1T0F - chains A and C; structure by X-ray diffraction, 1.85 A resolution.

== Chain A ==
Molecule: Transposon Tn7 transposition protein tnsA
Source organism: Escherichia coli
UniProt: P13988 (TNSA_ECOLI); numbering as in UniProt (aligned over 1-273)
Sequence (276 residues; each row starts with the number of its first residue; numbers below 1 keep their minus sign (Gly-2 is residue -2)):
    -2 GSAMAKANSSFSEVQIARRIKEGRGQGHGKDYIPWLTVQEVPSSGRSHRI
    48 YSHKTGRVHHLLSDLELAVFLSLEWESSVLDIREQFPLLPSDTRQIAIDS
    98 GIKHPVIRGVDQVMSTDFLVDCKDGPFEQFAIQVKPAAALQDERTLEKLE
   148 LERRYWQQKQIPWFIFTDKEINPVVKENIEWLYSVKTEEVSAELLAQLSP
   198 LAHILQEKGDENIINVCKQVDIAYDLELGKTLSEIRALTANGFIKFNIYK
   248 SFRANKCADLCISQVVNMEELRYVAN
Disordered / not traced: -2 to 4, 269-273
Construct notes: cloning artifact (-2 to 0)
Metal / ion sites: Mg2+: Asp114, Gln130, Val131
Ligand contacts: malonic acid (MLA): His101, Pro102, Val103, Ile104, Arg141, Lys145
UniProt features mapped onto this chain:
  - DNA-binding region: Thr90 to Asp108 (H-T-H motif)
  - active site: Glu63, Glu73, Asp114, Lys132
  - binding site (Mg(2+)): Asp114, Gln130, Val131
  - mutagenesis: Asp28 (D28A: No effect on recombination), Thr34 (T34A: No effect on recombination), Glu37 (E37A: Modest decrease in 5'-cleavage), His57 (H57A: Prevents recombination, may affect protein structure), Ser60 (S60A: Prevents recombination, may affect protein structure), Asp108 (D108A: No effect on recombination), Asp114 (D114A: Prevents 5'-cleavage), Glu144 (E144A: No effect on recombination), Glu147 (E147A: No effect on recombination), Glu149 (E149A: Decrease in 5' cleavage)
What the authors report for this chain:
  - catalytic residues: Glu63, Asp114, Lys132
  - mutagenesis - S69N, E73K: unchanged binding to TnsC(495-555)

== Chain C ==
Molecule: Transposon Tn7 transposition protein tnsC
Source organism: Escherichia coli
UniProt: P05846 (TNSC_ECOLI); residue numbers follow UniProt; this construct covers 503-555
Sequence (54 residues; row label = number of the first residue in the row):
   502 GSAIKVVKPSDWDSLPDTDLRYIYSQRQPEKTMHERLKGKGVIVDMASLF
   552 KQAG
Disordered / not traced: 502-504, 554-555
Construct notes: cloning artifact (502)

== How chain A and chain C interact ==
Pairs across the interface - 56 pairs, chain A then chain C:
  Val66(A) with Met547(C), hydrophobic
  Ser69(A) with Met547(C)
  Leu70(A) with Met547(C), hydrophobic
  Glu73(A) with Phe551(C)
  Ser75(A) with Phe551(C)
  Val76(A) with Phe551(C), hydrophobic
  Ser97(A) with Arg522(C), hydrogen bond (backbone-side chain)
  Gly98(A) with Lys506(C); Val507(C); Val508(C), hydrogen bond (backbone-backbone); Arg522(C)
  Ile99(A) with Arg522(C)
  Cys119(A) with Phe551(C), hydrophobic
  Pro123(A) with Leu550(C); Phe551(C), hydrophobic; Lys552(C)
  Phe124(A) with Leu550(C), hydrophobic
  Phe127(A) with Leu550(C), hydrophobic; Phe551(C), hydrophobic
  Leu137(A) with Met534(C); His535(C); Ile544(C), hydrophobic
  Gln138(A) with Tyr525(C); Thr533(C); Met534(C), hydrogen bond (side chain-backbone)
  Glu140(A) with Pro510(C); Trp513(C)
  Leu143(A) with Tyr525(C), hydrophobic; Met534(C), hydrophobic
  Glu144(A) with Trp513(C)
  Leu146(A) with Leu521(C), hydrophobic
  Glu147(A) with Asp520(C); Leu521(C), hydrogen bond (side chain-backbone)
  Arg150(A) with Thr519(C), hydrogen bond (side chain-backbone); Asp520(C)
  Arg151(A) with Asp520(C), salt bridge; Arg522(C)
  Phe161(A) with Gly542(C); Val543(C); Val545(C), hydrophobic; Leu550(C), hydrophobic
  Ile162(A) with Val543(C), hydrogen bond (backbone-backbone); Ile544(C); Val545(C)
  Phe163(A) with Val545(C); Asp546(C); Met547(C); Leu550(C), hydrophobic
  Thr164(A) with His535(C)
  Lys166(A) with His535(C)
  Glu167(A) with His535(C), salt bridge; Lys539(C), salt bridge; Ile544(C); Val545(C); Asp546(C)
  Tyr246(A) with Met547(C)
Interface residues without a listed pair, chain A (33 interface residues in all): Lys100, Ile129, Ala134, Trp160
Interface residues without a listed pair, chain C (27 interface residues in all): Pro517, Arg528, Leu538, Ser549
From the paper, about this interface:
  - interface residues, chain A: Ser69(A), Glu73(A)
  - interface residues, chain C: Val545(C), Met547(C), Leu550(C), Phe551(C)

== Overview ==
Chain A and chain C form an interface of 33 and 27 residues respectively; the contacts include 6 hydrogen
bonds and 3 salt bridges. Polar contacts include Arg151(A)-Asp520(C), Glu167(A)-His535(C) and
Glu167(A)-Lys539(C). Bound to chain A: malonic acid. From the paper: catalytic residues Glu63(A), Asp114(A)
and Lys132(A); S69N and E73K of chain A leave binding to TnsC(495-555) unchanged.
Here chain A is Transposon Tn7 transposition protein tnsA and chain C is Transposon Tn7 transposition protein
tnsC, both from Escherichia coli. Entry 1T0F (Crystal Structure of the TnsA/TnsC(504-555) complex) was
determined by X-ray diffraction.
